Entry 4RHS (X-ray diffraction, 1.92 A resolution); this record covers chains A and B of the 5 polymer chains in the assembly.

[Chain A (and B)]
Molecule: Putative pertussis-like toxin subunit
Source organism: Salmonella enterica subsp. enterica serovar Typhi
Notes: chain B of this document is another copy of the same molecule, construct and numbering; everything in this record applies to it too
UniProt: Q8Z6A3 (Q8Z6A3_SALTI); numbering as in UniProt (aligned over 24-137)
Chain sequence (122 residues; row label = number of the first residue in the row):
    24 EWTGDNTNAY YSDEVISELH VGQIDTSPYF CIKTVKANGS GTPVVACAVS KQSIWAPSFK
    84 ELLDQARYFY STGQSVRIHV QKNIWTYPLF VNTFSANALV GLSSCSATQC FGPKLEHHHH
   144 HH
Disordered / not traced: 138-145 (chain B: 139-145)
Cystine bridges: Cys-54/Cys-70, Cys-128/Cys-133
Construct notes: expression tag (138-145)
What the authors report for this chain:
  - binding site for N-acetyl-alpha-neuraminic acid: Tyr-33, Tyr-34, Ser-35, Asp-36, Lys-59, Asn-61, Ser-63, Arg-100, Thr-131
  - specificity-determining residues: Val-103

[How chain A and chain B interact]
Residue-residue contacts (60):
  Glu-41(A) with Ser-127(B), hydrogen bond; Cys-128(B); Ser-129(B); Phe-134(B)
  Leu-42(A) with Gln-88(B); Phe-92(B); Ser-126(B); Ser-127(B), hydrogen bond (backbone-side chain); Phe-134(B)
  His-43(A) with Leu-125(B); Ser-126(B), hydrogen bond; Phe-134(B), hydrogen bond (side chain-backbone); Gly-135(B); Pro-136(B)
  Val-44(A) with Leu-85(B), hydrophobic; Gln-88(B); Gly-124(B); Leu-125(B), hydrogen bond (backbone-backbone)
  Gly-45(A) with Thr-26(B); Ser-81(B); Val-123(B)
  Gln-46(A) with Glu-24(B), hydrogen bond; Trp-25(B); Thr-26(B), hydrogen bond (backbone-side chain); Ile-77(B), hydrogen bond (side chain-backbone); Trp-78(B); Pro-80(B); Ser-81(B), hydrogen bond
  Ile-47(A) with Glu-24(B); Trp-25(B)
  Asp-48(A) with Glu-24(B), hydrogen bond (backbone-backbone)
  Thr-49(A) with Glu-24(B), hydrogen bond (backbone-side chain); Pro-80(B)
  Pro-51(A) with Pro-80(B); Ser-81(B); Glu-84(B)
  Tyr-52(A) with Trp-25(B), hydrogen bond; Thr-26(B)
  Cys-54(A) with Phe-134(B)
  Ile-55(A) with Phe-134(B)
  Lys-56(A) with Phe-134(B)
  Val-68(A) with Phe-134(B), hydrophobic
  Phe-82(A) with Glu-84(B)
  Leu-86(A) with Glu-84(B)
  Arg-90(A) with Glu-84(B), hydrogen bond (side chain-backbone); Asp-87(B); Gln-88(B), hydrogen bond
  Tyr-93(A) with Tyr-91(B), hydrophobic; Gln-97(B), hydrogen bond; Ser-127(B)
  Ser-94(A) with Tyr-91(B)
  Tyr-110(A) with Trp-25(B), hydrophobic
  Leu-112(A) with Trp-25(B)
  Phe-113(A) with Trp-25(B)
  Thr-116(A) with Trp-25(B); Gly-135(B); Pro-136(B)
  Phe-117(A) with Phe-134(B), hydrophobic; Gly-135(B); Pro-136(B)
Other interface residues (no listed pair), chain A (28 interface residues in all): Ser-50, Lys-74, Lys-83
Other interface residues (no listed pair), chain B (29 interface residues in all): Asp-28, Ala-79, Lys-83, His-102, Gln-132

[In short]
28 residues of chain A face 29 of chain B across their interface; the contacts include 15 hydrogen bonds.
Polar contacts include Glu-41(A)/Ser-127(B), Leu-42(A)/Ser-127(B) and His-43(A)/Ser-126(B). From the paper: a
binding site for N-acetyl-alpha-neuraminic acid at Tyr-33(A), Tyr-34(A) and Ser-35(A) among others; the
specificity determinant Val-103(A).
Both chains are Putative pertussis-like toxin subunit (Salmonella enterica subsp. enterica serovar Typhi).
Entry 4RHS (Crystal structure of GD2 bound PltB) was determined by X-ray diffraction, deposited together with
4RHR.
